7NAT - chains A and G of the 22 polymer chains in the assembly; structure by electron microscopy, 3.59 A resolution.

== Chain A ==
Molecule: 16S rRNA
Source organism: Escherichia coli (strain K12)
Sequence (1542 nucleotides; numbered 1 to 1542; the number before each row is that of its first residue):
     1 AAAUUGAAGAGUUUGAUCAUGGCUCAGAUUGAACGCUGGCGGCAGGCCUA
    51 ACACAUGCAAGUCGAACGGUAACAGGAAGAAGCUUGCUUCUUUGCUGACG
   101 AGUGGCGGACGGGUGAGUAAUGUCUGGGAAACUGCCUGAUGGAGGGGGAU
   151 AACUACUGGAAACGGUAGCUAAUACCGCAUAACGUCGCAAGACCAAAGAG
   201 GGGGACCUUCGGGCCUCUUGCCAUCGGAUGUGCCCAGAUGGGAUUAGCUA
   251 GUAGGUGGGGUAACGGCUCACCUAGGCGACGAUCCCUAGCUGGUCUGAGA
   301 GGAUGACCAGCCACACUGGAACUGAGACACGGUCCAGACUCCUACGGGAG
   351 GCAGCAGUGGGGAAUAUUGCACAAUGGGCGCAAGCCUGAUGCAGCCAUGC
   401 CGCGUGUAUGAAGAAGGCCUUCGGGUUGUAAAGUACUUUCAGCGGGGAGG
   451 AAGGGAGUAAAGUUAAUACCUUUGCUCAUUGACGUUACCCGCAGAAGAAG
   501 CACCGGCUAACUCCGUGCCAGCAGCCXCGGUAAUACGGAGGGUGCAAGCG
   551 UUAAUCGGAAUUACUGGGCGUAAAGCGCACGCAGGCGGUUUGUUAAGUCA
   601 GAUGUGAAAUCCCCGGGCUCAACCUGGGAACUGCAUCUGAUACUGGCAAG
   651 CUUGAGUCUCGUAGAGGGGGGUAGAAUUCCAGGUGUAGCGGUGAAAUGCG
   701 UAGAGAUCUGGAGGAAUACCGGUGGCGAAGGCGGCCCCCUGGACGAAGAC
   751 UGACGCUCAGGUGCGAAAGCGUGGGGAGCAAACAGGAUUAGAUACCCUGG
   801 UAGUCCACGCCGUAAACGAUGUCGACUUGGAGGUUGUGCCCUUGAGGCGU
   851 GGCUUCCGGAGCUAACGCGUUAAGUCGACCGCCUGGGGAGUACGGCCGCA
   901 AGGUUAAAACUCAAAUGAAUUGACGGGGGCCCGCACAAGCGGUGGAGCAU
   951 GUGGUUUAAUUCGAUGXAACGCGAAGAACCUUACCUGGUCUUGACAUCCA
  1001 CGGAAGUUUUCAGAGAUGAGAAUGUGCCUUCGGGAACCGUGAGACAGGUG
  1051 CUGCAUGGCUGUCGUCAGCUCGUGUUGUGAAAUGUUGGGUUAAGUCCCGC
  1101 AACGAGCGCAACCCUUAUCCUUUGUUGCCAGCGGUCCGGCCGGGAACUCA
  1151 AAGGAGACUGCCAGUGAUAAACUGGAGGAAGGUGGGGAUGACGUCAAGUC
  1201 AUCAUGGCCCUUACGACCAGGGCUACACACGUGCUACAAUGGCGCAUACA
  1251 AAGAGAAGCGACCUCGCGAGAGCAAGCGGACCUCAUAAAGUGCGUCGUAG
  1301 UCCGGAUUGGAGUCUGCAACUCGACUCCAUGAAGUCGGAAUCGCUAGUAA
  1351 UCGUGGAUCAGAAUGCCACGGUGAAUACGUUCCCGGGCCUUGUACACACC
  1401 GCCCGUXACACCAUGGGAGUGGGUUGCAAAAGAAGUAGGUAGCUUAACCU
  1451 UCGGGAGGGCGCUUACCACUUUGUGAUUCAUGACUGGGGUGAAGUCGUAA
  1501 CAAGGUAACCGUAGGGGAACCUGCGGUUGGAUCACCUCCUUA
Unresolved in the structure: 1393-1502, 1541-1542
Modified positions: PSU (pseudouridine-5'-monophosphate) at position 516, G7M (N7-methyl-guanosine-5'-monophosphate) at position 527, 2MG (2N-methylguanosine-5'-monophosphate) at position 966, 5MC (5-methylcytidine-5'-monophosphate) at position 967, 2MG (2N-methylguanosine-5'-monophosphate) at position 1207, 4OC (4n,o2'-methylcytidine-5'-monophosphate) at position 1402, 5MC (5-methylcytidine-5'-monophosphate) at position 1407, UR3 (3-methyluridine-5'-monophoshate) at position 1498, 2MG (2N-methylguanosine-5'-monophosphate) at position 1516, MA6 (6N-dimethyladenosine-5'-monophoshate) at position 1518, MA6 (6N-dimethyladenosine-5'-monophoshate) at position 1519
Metal / ion sites: Mg2+ site 1 near G21 (its only coordinating residue here); Mg2+ site 2 near G41 (its only coordinating residue here); Mg2+ site 3: C48, G115; Mg2+ site 4 near A53 (its only coordinating residue here); Mg2+ site 5 near A59 (its only coordinating residue here); Mg2+ site 6: A109, G331; Mg2+ site 7 near G111 (its only coordinating residue here); Mg2+ site 8: G145, G177, A197; Mg2+ site 9 near A174 (its only coordinating residue here); Mg2+ site 10: G299, G558; Mg2+ site 11: A306, C307; Mg2+ site 12 near C328 (its only coordinating residue here); 30 more Mg2+ sites not listed

== Chain G ==
Molecule: 30S ribosomal protein S7
Source organism: Escherichia coli (strain K12)
UniProtKB: P02359 (RS7_ECOLI); numbering as in UniProt (aligned over 1-179)
Chain sequence (179 residues; numbered 1 to 179; the number before each row is that of its first residue):
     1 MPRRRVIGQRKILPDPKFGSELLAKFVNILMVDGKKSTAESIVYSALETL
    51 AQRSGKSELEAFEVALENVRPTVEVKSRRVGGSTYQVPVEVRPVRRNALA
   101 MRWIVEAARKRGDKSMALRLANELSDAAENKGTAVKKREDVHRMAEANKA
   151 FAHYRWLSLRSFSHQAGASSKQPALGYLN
Unresolved in the structure: 1, 153-179
UniProt features mapped onto this chain:
  - natural variant: Leu157 to Asn179 (deletion: In strain: B and L44)
  - mutagenesis: Pro2 to Phe18 (Defective in ribosome assembly; accumulates to abnormally high levels on polysomes; significantly decreases affinity for its own mRNA), Lys36 (K36A/E: Defective in ribosome assembly), Met116 (M116G: Significantly decreases affinity for its own mRNA)

== How chain A and chain G interact ==
Residue-residue contacts (71):
  C932(A) - Arg3(G)  base contact
  C932(A) - Arg4(G)  hydrogen bond to the phosphate
  G933(A) - Arg3(G)  hydrogen bond to the base
  G933(A) - Arg4(G)  salt bridge to the phosphate
  A935(A) - Arg3(G)  hydrogen bond to the base
  C936(A) - Pro2(G)  base contact
  A937(A) - Pro2(G)  base contact
  A937(A) - Lys76(G)  hydrogen bond to the phosphate
  A938(A) - Lys76(G)  salt bridge to the phosphate
  A938(A) - Arg95(G)  hydrogen bond to the sugar
  G939(A) - Arg95(G)  salt bridge to the phosphate
  G939(A) - Arg102(G)  salt bridge to the phosphate
  C940(A) - Arg102(G)  salt bridge to the phosphate
  A1093(A) - Arg4(G)  salt bridge to the phosphate
  A1239(A) - Met116(G)  phosphate contact
  A1239(A) - Arg119(G)  sugar contact
  U1240(A) - Leu30(G)  base contact
  U1240(A) - Val32(G)  base contact
  U1240(A) - Lys35(G)  phosphate contact
  U1240(A) - Thr38(G)  hydrogen bond to the sugar
  U1240(A) - Ile42(G)  sugar contact
  U1240(A) - Arg109(G)  hydrogen bond to the base
  U1240(A) - Met116(G)  phosphate contact
  U1240(A) - Arg119(G)  salt bridge to the phosphate
  G1241(A) - Lys35(G)  salt bridge to the phosphate
  A1289(A) - Lys35(G)  sugar contact
  G1290(A) - Lys35(G)  salt bridge to the phosphate
  G1290(A) - Ser37(G)  hydrogen bond to the phosphate
  U1291(A) - Ser37(G)  hydrogen bond to the phosphate
  G1297(A) - Lys114(G)  hydrogen bond to the phosphate
  U1298(A) - Lys114(G)  salt bridge to the phosphate
  A1346(A) - Arg10(G)  hydrogen bond to the base
  A1350(A) - Asp33(G)  hydrogen bond to the sugar
  U1351(A) - Asp33(G)  sugar contact
  U1372(A) - Asp33(G)  base contact
  U1372(A) - Gly34(G)  hydrogen bond to the sugar
  G1373(A) - Met31(G)  hydrogen bond to the sugar
  G1373(A) - Gly34(G)  sugar contact
  G1373(A) - Lys36(G)  sugar contact
  A1374(A) - Arg10(G)  salt bridge to the phosphate
  A1374(A) - Asn28(G)  hydrogen bond to the sugar
  A1374(A) - Met31(G)  sugar contact
  A1375(A) - Gln9(G)  hydrogen bond to the phosphate
  A1375(A) - Arg10(G)  salt bridge to the phosphate
  A1375(A) - Ile12(G)  phosphate contact
  A1375(A) - Lys25(G)  hydrogen bond to the phosphate
  A1375(A) - Asn28(G)  hydrogen bond to the phosphate
  A1375(A) - Arg102(G)  hydrogen bond to the sugar
  U1376(A) - Gly8(G)  base contact
  U1376(A) - Gln9(G)  hydrogen bond to the phosphate
  U1376(A) - Lys25(G)  salt bridge to the phosphate
  U1376(A) - Arg95(G)  hydrogen bond to the phosphate
  U1376(A) - Ala98(G)  phosphate contact
  U1376(A) - Arg102(G)  sugar contact
  A1377(A) - Pro2(G)  sugar contact
  A1377(A) - Ile7(G)  base contact
  A1377(A) - Gly8(G)  base contact
  A1377(A) - Gln9(G)  phosphate contact
  A1377(A) - Arg92(G)  salt bridge to the phosphate
  A1377(A) - Arg95(G)  salt bridge to the phosphate
  C1378(A) - Val6(G)  phosphate contact
  C1378(A) - Ile7(G)  hydrogen bond to the phosphate
  C1378(A) - Arg92(G)  hydrogen bond to the sugar
  G1379(A) - Pro2(G)  base contact
  G1379(A) - Val6(G)  phosphate contact
  U1380(A) - Pro2(G)  base contact
  U1380(A) - Arg3(G)  hydrogen bond to the base
  U1381(A) - Arg78(G)  hydrogen bond to the sugar
  U1381(A) - Arg79(G)  hydrogen bond to the base
  C1382(A) - Arg79(G)  hydrogen bond to the base
  C1383(A) - Arg3(G)  base contact
Other interface residues (no listed pair), chain A (33 interface residues in all): A1092
Other interface residues (no listed pair), chain G (33 interface residues in all): Ile29

== In short ==
The chain A/chain G interface involves 33 residues from each chain, with 27 hydrogen bonds and 15 salt
bridges. Polar contacts include G933(A)-Arg3(G), A935(A)-Arg3(G) and U1240(A)-Arg109(G). C48(A) and G115(A)
coordinate Mg2+ site 3. Curated annotation (UniProt) lists 2 mutagenesis sites on chain G.
Chain A is 16S rRNA and chain G is 30S ribosomal protein S7, both from Escherichia coli (strain K12); the
structure, Bacterial 30S ribosomal subunit assembly complex state A (Consensus refinement), was determined by
electron microscopy together with 7AF3, 7AF5, 7AF8, 7AFA, 7AFD, 7AFH and 17 further entries from the same
study.
